PDB entry 8EZA | electron microscopy, 4.39 A resolution (low resolution: residue-level contacts below are approximate; hydrogen-bond / salt-bridge calls are withheld) | chains X and G of the 22 polymer chains in the assembly

# Chain X
Molecule: DNA ligase 4
From: Homo sapiens
Notes: EC 6.5.1.1
Reference sequence: P49917 (DNLI4_HUMAN); residue numbers follow UniProt; this construct covers 1-911
Amino-acid sequence (911 residues; row label = number of the first residue in the row):
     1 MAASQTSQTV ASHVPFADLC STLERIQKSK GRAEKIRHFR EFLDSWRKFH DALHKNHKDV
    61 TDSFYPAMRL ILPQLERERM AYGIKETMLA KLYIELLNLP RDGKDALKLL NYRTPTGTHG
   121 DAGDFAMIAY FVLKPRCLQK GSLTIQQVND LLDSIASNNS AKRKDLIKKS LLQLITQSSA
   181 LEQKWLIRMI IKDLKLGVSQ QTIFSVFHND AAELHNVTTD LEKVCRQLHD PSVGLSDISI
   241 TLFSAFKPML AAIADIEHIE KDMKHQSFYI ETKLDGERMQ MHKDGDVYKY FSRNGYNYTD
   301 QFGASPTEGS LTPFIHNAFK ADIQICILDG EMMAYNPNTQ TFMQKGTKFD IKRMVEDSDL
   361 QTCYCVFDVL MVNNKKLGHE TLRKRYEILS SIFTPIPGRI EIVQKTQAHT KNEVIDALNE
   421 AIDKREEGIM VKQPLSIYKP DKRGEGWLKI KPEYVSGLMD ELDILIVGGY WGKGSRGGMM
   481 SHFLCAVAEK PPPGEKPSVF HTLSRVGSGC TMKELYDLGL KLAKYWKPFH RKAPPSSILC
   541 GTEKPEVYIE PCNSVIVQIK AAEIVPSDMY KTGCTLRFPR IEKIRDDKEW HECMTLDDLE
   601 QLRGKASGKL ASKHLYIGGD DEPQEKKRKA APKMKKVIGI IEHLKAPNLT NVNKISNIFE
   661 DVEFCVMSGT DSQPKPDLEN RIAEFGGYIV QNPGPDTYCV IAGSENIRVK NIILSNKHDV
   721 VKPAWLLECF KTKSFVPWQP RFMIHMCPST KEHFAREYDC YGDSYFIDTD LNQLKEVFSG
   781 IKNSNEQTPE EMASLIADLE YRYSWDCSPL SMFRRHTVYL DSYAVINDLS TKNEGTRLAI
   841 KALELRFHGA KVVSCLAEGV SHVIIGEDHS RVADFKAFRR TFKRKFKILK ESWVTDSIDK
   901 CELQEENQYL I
Disordered / not traced: 1-655, 671-672
Curated features (UniProtKB/Swiss-Prot):
  - region: Leu-610 to Asp-620 (Required for catalytic activity)
  - active site: Lys-273 (N6-AMP-lysine intermediate)
  - binding site (ATP): Glu-271, Thr-272, Lys-273, Leu-274, Arg-278, Glu-331, Lys-345, Phe-367, Glu-427, Lys-432, Lys-449, Lys-451
  - binding site (Mg(2+)): Glu-331, Glu-427
  - natural variant: Arg-278 (R278H: In LIG4S and leukemia), Gln-433 (deletion: In RSSCID), Gly-469 (G469E: In LIG4S), Arg-580 to Ile-911 (deletion: In LIG4S), Leu-774 (L774P: Found in a patient with microcephalic primordial dwarfism; uncertain significance), Arg-814 to Ile-911 (deletion: In LIG4S)

# Chain G
Molecule: DNA repair protein XRCC4
From: Homo sapiens
Reference sequence: Q13426 (XRCC4_HUMAN); numbering as in UniProt (aligned over 1-336)
Amino-acid sequence (336 residues; row label = number of the first residue in the row):
     1 MERKISRIHL VSEPSITHFL QVSWEKTLES GFVITLTDGH SAWTGTVSES EISQEADDMA
    61 MEKGKYVGEL RKALLSGAGP ADVYTFNFSK ESCYFFFEKN LKDVSFRLGS FNLEKVENPA
   121 EVIRELICYC LDTIAENQAK NEHLQKENER LLRDWNDVQG RFEKCVSAKE ALETDLYKRF
   181 ILVLNEKKTK IRSLHNKLLN AAQEREKDIK QEGETAICSE MTADRDPVYD ESTDEESENQ
   241 TDLSGLASAA VSKDDSIISS LDVTDIAPSR KRRQRMQRNL GTEPKMAPQE NQLQEKENSR
   301 PDSSLPETSK KEHISAENMS LETLRNSSPE DLFDEI
Disordered / not traced: 77-82, 202-336
Curated features (UniProtKB/Swiss-Prot):
  - region: Phe-180 to Gly-213 (Interaction with LIG4)
  - motif: Arg-270 to Arg-275 (Nuclear localization signal)
  - site: Asp-265, Ile-266 (Cleavage)
  - modified residue: Ser-53 (Phosphoserine), Ser-193 (Phosphoserine), Tyr-229 (Phosphotyrosine), Ser-232 (Phosphoserine), Thr-233 (Phosphothreonine), Ser-237 (Phosphoserine), Ser-256 (Phosphoserine), Ser-260 (Phosphoserine), Ser-303 (Phosphoserine), Ser-304 (Phosphoserine), Ser-315 (Phosphoserine), Ser-320 (Phosphoserine), Thr-323 (Phosphothreonine), Ser-327 (Phosphoserine), Ser-328 (Phosphoserine)
  - cross-link (Glycyl lysine isopeptide (Lys-Gly)): Lys-210 (interchain with G-Cter in SUMO), Lys-296 (interchain with G-Cter in ubiquitin)
  - natural variant: Trp-43 (W43R: In SSMED), Asp-82 (D82E: In SSMED), Arg-161 to Ile-336 (deletion: In SSMED), Arg-161 (R161Q: In SSMED), Lys-210 to Ile-336 (deletion: In SSMED), Arg-225 to Ile-336 (deletion: In SSMED), Arg-275 to Ile-336 (deletion: In SSMED)
  - mutagenesis: Lys-4 (K4E: Abolished interaction with NHEJ1/XLF; when associated with E-99), Lys-26 (K26E: Abolished interaction with NHEJ1/XLF; when associated with E-99), Glu-55 (E55R: Abolished interaction with NHEJ1/XLF), Asp-58 (D58R: Abolished interaction with NHEJ1/XLF), Met-61 (M61R: Abolished interaction with NHEJ1/XLF), Glu-62 (E62R: Does not affect interaction with NHEJ1/XLF), Lys-65 (K65E: Strongly decreased interaction with NHEJ1/XLF. Abolished interaction with NHEJ1/XLF; when associated with E-99. Abolished ability to bridge DNA; when associated with E-99 ...), Glu-69 (E69R: Does not affect interaction with NHEJ1/XLF), Arg-71 (R71E: Abolished interaction with NHEJ1/XLF; when associated with E-99), Lys-72 (K72E: Abolished interaction with NHEJ1/XLF; when associated with E-99. Abolished ability to bridge DNA; when associated with E-90 and E-99), Lys-90 (K90E: Abolished ability to bridge DNA; when associated with E-72 and E-99), Lys-99 (K99E: Abolished interaction with NHEJ1/XLF; when associated with E-4 or E-26 or E-65 or E-71 or E-72. Abolished ability to bridge DNA; when associated with E-65. Abolished ability to bridge DNA ...), 38 further mutagenesis entries in UniProt

# Interface between chain X and chain G
Contacting residue pairs (44; chain X residue first):
  Arg-756(X) / Lys-190(G)
  Tyr-761(X) / Glu-186(G)
  Asp-763(X) / Lys-187(G)
  Tyr-765(X) / Lys-187(G)
  Tyr-765(X) / Lys-190(G)
  Phe-778(X) / Leu-176(G)
  Phe-778(X) / Arg-179(G)
  Phe-778(X) / Phe-180(G)
  Ile-781(X) / Arg-179(G)
  Ile-781(X) / Leu-182(G)
  Ile-781(X) / Val-183(G)
  Lys-782(X) / Arg-179(G)
  Asn-783(X) / Arg-179(G)
  Ser-784(X) / Lys-178(G)
  Asn-785(X) / Lys-178(G)
  Met-792(X) / Thr-174(G)
  Met-792(X) / Tyr-177(G)
  Met-792(X) / Lys-178(G)
  Leu-795(X) / Ile-181(G)
  Ile-796(X) / Tyr-177(G)
  Leu-799(X) / Tyr-177(G)
  Leu-799(X) / Ile-181(G)
  Leu-799(X) / Leu-184(G)
  Glu-800(X) / Tyr-177(G)
  Arg-802(X) / Lys-188(G)
  Trp-805(X) / Tyr-177(G)
  Trp-805(X) / Phe-180(G)
  Leu-810(X) / Lys-169(G)
  Arg-814(X) / Glu-173(G)
  Gly-835(X) / Trp-155(G)
  Ala-839(X) / Gln-159(G)
  Ile-840(X) / Gln-159(G)
  Ile-840(X) / Phe-162(G)
  Leu-843(X) / Phe-162(G)
  Leu-843(X) / Glu-163(G)
  Leu-843(X) / Val-166(G)
  Glu-844(X) / Phe-162(G)
  Arg-846(X) / Val-166(G)
  Arg-846(X) / Lys-169(G)
  Arg-846(X) / Glu-170(G)
  Phe-847(X) / Cys-165(G)
  Phe-847(X) / Val-166(G)
  Phe-847(X) / Lys-169(G)
  Gly-849(X) / Lys-169(G)
Interface residues without a listed pair, chain X (31 interface residues in all): Asp-759, Thr-836, Arg-837, His-848
Interface residues without a listed pair, chain G (24 interface residues in all): Ser-167

# Overview
31 residues of chain X face 24 of chain G across their interface. UniProt lists active-site residue
Lys-273(X), 12 ATP-binding residues and Mg2+-binding residues Glu-331(X) and Glu-427(X) on chain X; 51
mutagenesis sites on chain G.
Chain X is DNA ligase 4 and chain G is DNA repair protein XRCC4, both from Homo sapiens; the structure, NHEJ
Long-range complex with PAXX, was determined by electron microscopy (same publication as 8EZ9 and 8EZB).
